Entry 4FMD (X-ray diffraction, 3.05 A resolution); this record covers chains A and B.

== Chain A ==
Protein: EspG protein
From: Escherichia coli
Reference sequence: Q5WMC0 (Q5WMC0_ECOLX); residues 47-397 here = UniProt positions 47-397
Chain sequence (351 residues; numbered 47 to 397; the number before each row is that of its first residue):
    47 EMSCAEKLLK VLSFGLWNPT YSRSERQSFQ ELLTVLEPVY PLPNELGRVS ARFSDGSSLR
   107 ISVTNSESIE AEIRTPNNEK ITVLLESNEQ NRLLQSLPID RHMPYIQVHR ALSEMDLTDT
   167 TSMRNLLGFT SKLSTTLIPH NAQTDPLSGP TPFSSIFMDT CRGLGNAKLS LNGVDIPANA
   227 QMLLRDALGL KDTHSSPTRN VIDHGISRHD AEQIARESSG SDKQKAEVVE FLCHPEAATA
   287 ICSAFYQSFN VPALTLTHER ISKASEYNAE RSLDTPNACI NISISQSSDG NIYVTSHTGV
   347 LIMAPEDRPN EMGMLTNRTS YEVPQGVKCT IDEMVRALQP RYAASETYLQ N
Residues lining bound ligands: aluminium fluoride (AF3): Asp205, Arg208, Gln293
What the authors report for this chain:
  - catalytic residues: Arg208, Gln293

== Chain B ==
Protein: Ras-related protein Rab-1A
From: Homo sapiens
Reference sequence: P62820 (RAB1A_HUMAN); residue numbers follow UniProt; this construct covers 6-176
Chain sequence (171 residues; numbered 6 to 176; the number before each row is that of its first residue):
     6 PEYDYLFKLL LIGDSGVGKS CLLLRFADDT YTESYISTIG VDFKIRTIEL DGKTIKLQIW
    66 DTAGQERFRT ITSSYYRGAH GIIVVYDVTD QESFNNVKQW LQEIDRYASE NVNKLLVGNK
   126 CDLTTKKVVD YTTAKEFADS LGIPFLETSA KNATNVEQSF MTMAAEIKKR M
Metal / ion sites: Mg2+: Ser25, Thr43 (together with GDP)
Residues lining bound ligands:
  - aluminium fluoride (AF3): Asp19, Ser20, Gly21, Lys24, Ser25, Ser42, Thr43, Thr67, Ala68, Gly69
  - GDP (guanosine-5'-diphosphate): Asp19, Ser20, Gly21, Val22, Gly23, Lys24, Ser25, Cys26, Tyr36, Glu38, Thr43, Asn124, Lys125, Asp127, Leu128, Ser154, Ala155, Lys156
Curated features (UniProtKB/Swiss-Prot):
  - motif: Asp34 to Phe48 (Switch 1), Asp66 to Gly83 (Switch 2)
  - binding site (GTP): Ser20, Gly21, Gly23, Lys24, Ser25, Cys26, Glu38, Thr43, Gly69, Asn124, Lys125, Asp127, Ala155, Lys156
  - binding site (Mg(2+)): Ser25, Thr43, Asp66
  - modified residue: Ser79 (Microbial infection: O-(2-cholinephosphoryl)serine)
  - glycosylation ((Microbial infection) N-beta-linked (GlcNAc) arginine): Arg72, Arg74, Arg82, Arg111
  - cross-link (Glycyl lysine isopeptide (Lys-Gly)): Lys49 (interchain with G-Cter in ubiquitin), Lys61 (interchain with G-Cter in ubiquitin)
  - mutagenesis: Lys49 (K49R: Promotes TLRs trafficking and TLRs-mediated signaling; when associated with A-61), Lys61 (K61R: Promotes TLRs trafficking and TLRs-mediated signaling; when associated with A-49), Arg72 to Arg74 (Abolished arginine GlcNAcylation; when associated with A-82 and A-111), Arg74 (R74A: Abolished arginine GlcNAcylation; when associated with A-82 and A-111), Arg82 (R82A: Abolished arginine GlcNAcylation; when associated with A-74 and A-111. Abolished arginine GlcNAcylation; when associated with 72-A--A-74 and A-111), Arg111 (R111A: Abolished arginine GlcNAcylation; when associated with A-74 and A-82. Abolished arginine GlcNAcylation; when associated with 72-A--A-74 and A-82), Asn124 (N124I: Dominant negative mutant. Strongly reduces the levels of CASR present at the cell-surface)
What the authors report for this chain:
  - mutagenesis - Q70L: increased binding to VirA
  - mutagenesis - S25N: decreased binding to VirA

== How chain A and chain B interact ==
Residue-residue contacts - 55 pairs, chain A then chain B:
  Ala188(A) - Arg72(B)  hydrogen bond (backbone-side chain)
  Gln189(A) - Arg72(B)  hydrogen bond (backbone-side chain)
  Gln189(A) - Thr75(B)
  Asp191(A) - Arg72(B)  hydrogen bond (backbone-side chain)
  Pro192(A) - Arg72(B)
  Ser194(A) - Arg72(B)  hydrogen bond (backbone-side chain)
  Gly195(A) - Arg72(B)
  Pro196(A) - Glu71(B)
  Thr197(A) - Gln70(B)
  Thr197(A) - Glu71(B)
  Ser200(A) - Gln70(B)  hydrogen bond
  Ser201(A) - Ser20(B)
  Met204(A) - Ser20(B)  hydrogen bond
  Asp205(A) - Ser42(B)  hydrogen bond
  Arg208(A) - Tyr40(B)
  Arg208(A) - Ser42(B)  hydrogen bond
  Asn212(A) - Glu38(B)
  Asn212(A) - Ser39(B)
  Asn212(A) - Tyr40(B)
  Arg231(A) - Glu38(B)  salt bridge
  His240(A) - Lys125(B)  hydrogen bond
  His240(A) - Leu128(B)
  Tyr292(A) - Gln70(B)  hydrogen bond
  Tyr292(A) - Arg72(B)
  Gln293(A) - Ile44(B)
  Gln293(A) - Ala68(B)
  Gln293(A) - Gln70(B)
  Gln293(A) - Phe73(B)
  Ser294(A) - Gln70(B)  hydrogen bond
  Ser294(A) - Arg72(B)
  Ser294(A) - Phe73(B)
  Asn296(A) - Ile44(B)
  Val297(A) - Arg72(B)
  Val297(A) - Phe73(B)  hydrophobic
  Leu300(A) - Gly45(B)
  Leu300(A) - Ile76(B)  hydrophobic
  Thr301(A) - Ile76(B)
  His304(A) - Ile76(B)
  His304(A) - Ser79(B)
  His304(A) - Tyr80(B)  hydrogen bond
  Ser308(A) - Trp65(B)
  Ser308(A) - Tyr80(B)  hydrogen bond
  Glu312(A) - Phe48(B)
  Glu312(A) - Trp65(B)
  Ala315(A) - Phe48(B)  hydrophobic
  Glu316(A) - Ile50(B)
  Glu316(A) - Lys61(B)  salt bridge
  Pro322(A) - Tyr40(B)  hydrophobic
  Asn323(A) - Ser42(B)
  Asn323(A) - Thr43(B)
  Asn323(A) - Ile44(B)  hydrogen bond (side chain-backbone)
  Asn323(A) - Val46(B)
  Asn323(A) - Asp47(B)
  Ala324(A) - Ile41(B)
  Ala324(A) - Ile44(B)  hydrophobic
Interface residues without a listed pair, chain A (38 interface residues in all): Thr166, Thr190, Glu305, Ser311, Asp320, Ile326, Thr344
Interface residues without a listed pair, chain B (30 interface residues in all): Gly21, Gln63, Gly69, Asp92

== In short ==
38 residues of chain A and 30 residues of chain B are in contact; the contacts include 14 hydrogen bonds and 2
salt bridges. Among the polar pairs are Arg231(A)-Glu38(B), Glu316(A)-Lys61(B) and Ala188(A)-Arg72(B). The
paper reports catalytic residues Arg208(A) and Gln293(A); Q70L of chain B increases binding to VirA.
Chain A is EspG protein (Escherichia coli) and chain B is Ras-related protein Rab-1A (Homo sapiens); the
structure, EspG-Rab1 complex structure at 3.05 A, was determined by X-ray diffraction (same publication as
4FMA, 4FMB and 4FME).
